Entry 5TIV (X-ray diffraction, 1.43 A resolution); this record covers chain A.

# Chain A
Molecule: Sulfotransferase
Source organism: Schistosoma haematobium
Reference sequence: A0A094ZWQ2 (A0A094ZWQ2_SCHHA); residues 17-266 here = UniProt positions 17-266
Chain sequence (253 residues; numbered 14 to 266; the number before each row is that of its first residue):
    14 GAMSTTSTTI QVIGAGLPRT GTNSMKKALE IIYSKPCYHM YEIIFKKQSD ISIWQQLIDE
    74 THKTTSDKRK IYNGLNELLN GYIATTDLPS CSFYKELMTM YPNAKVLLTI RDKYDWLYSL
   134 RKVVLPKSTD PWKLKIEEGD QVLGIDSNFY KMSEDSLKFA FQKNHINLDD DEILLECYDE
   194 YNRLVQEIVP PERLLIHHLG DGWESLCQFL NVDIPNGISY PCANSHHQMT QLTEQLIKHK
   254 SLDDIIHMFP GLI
Not modelled in the structure: 14-20
Construct notes: expression tag (14-16)
Residues lining bound ligands: adenosine-3'-5'-diphosphate (A3P): L30, P31, R32, T33, G34, T35, N36, S37, R124, S132, L212, G213, Y233, P234, C235, A236, N237, S238, H239
From the paper describing this entry:
  - conformationally variable residues (order/disorder transition): K76 to D80
  - binding site for adenosine-3'-5'-diphosphate: R32, R124, S132
  - catalytic residues: D100

# In short
Chain A binds adenosine-3'-5'-diphosphate. The paper reports the catalytic residue D100; a binding site for
adenosine-3'-5'-diphosphate at R32, R124 and S132.
Chain A is Sulfotransferase (Schistosoma haematobium); the structure, Schistosoma haematobium (Blood Fluke)
Sulfotransferase, was determined by X-ray diffraction, deposited together with 5TIW, 5TIX and 5TIZ.
